PDB entry 4YS3 | X-ray diffraction, 3.00 A resolution | chains D and I of the 10 polymer chains in the assembly

# Chain D
Molecule: Histone H2B 1.1
Organism: Xenopus laevis
UniProt: P02281 (H2B11_XENLA); residues 1230-1322 here correspond to UniProt positions 34-126 (UniProt number = residue number - 1196)
Sequence (93 residues; numbered 1230 to 1322; the number before each row is that of its first residue):
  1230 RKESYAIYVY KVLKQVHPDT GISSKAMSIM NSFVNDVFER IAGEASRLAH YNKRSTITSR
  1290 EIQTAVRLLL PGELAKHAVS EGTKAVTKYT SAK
Swiss-Prot annotation at these positions:
  - glycosylation: Ser-1309 (O-linked (GlcNAc) serine)
  - cross-link: Lys-1317 (Glycyl lysine isopeptide (Lys-Gly) (interchain with G-Cter in ubiquitin))

# Chain I
Molecule: 147-nt DNA strand
Sequence (147 nucleotides; numbered 1 to 147; the number before each row is that of its first residue):
     1 ATCAATATCC ACCTGCAGAT ACTACCAAAA GTGTATTTGG AAACTGCTCC ATCAAAAGGC
    61 ATGTTCAGCT GGAATCCAGC TGAACATGCC TTTTGATGGA GCAGTTTCCA AATACACTTT
   121 TGGTAGTATC TGCAGGTGGA TATTGAT

# How chain D and chain I interact
Contacting residue pairs - 11 pairs, chain D then chain I:
  Arg-1230(D) / DA29(I)  sugar contact
  Glu-1232(D) / DA29(I)  sugar contact
  Ser-1252(D) / DA19(I)  phosphate contact
  Ser-1253(D) / DA19(I)  hydrogen bond to the phosphate
  Arg-1283(D) / DG40(I)  phosphate contact
  Arg-1283(D) / DA41(I)  salt bridge to the phosphate
  Ser-1284(D) / DG39(I)  sugar contact
  Ser-1284(D) / DG40(I)  hydrogen bond to the phosphate
  Thr-1285(D) / DG39(I)  hydrogen bond to the phosphate
  Thr-1285(D) / DG40(I)  hydrogen bond to the phosphate
  Lys-1322(D) / DT32(I)  salt bridge to the phosphate
Other interface residues (no listed pair), chain D (11 interface residues in all): Tyr-1239, Lys-1254, Lys-1282
Other interface residues (no listed pair), chain I (8 interface residues in all): DT20, DA28

# In short
11 residues of chain D and 8 residues of chain I are in contact; the contacts include 4 hydrogen bonds and 2
salt bridges. Polar pairs include Ser-1253(D)/DA19(I), Ser-1284(D)/DG40(I) and Thr-1285(D)/DG39(I).
Chain D is Histone H2B 1.1 (Xenopus laevis) and chain I is a 147-nt DNA strand; the structure, Nucleosome
disassembly by RSC and SWI/SNF is enhanced by H3 acetylation near the nucleosome dyad axis, was determined by
X-ray diffraction, deposited together with 4XZQ and 4Z66.
